9U3R - chain A; structure by electron microscopy, 3.23 A resolution.

== Chain A ==
Name: Adenylate cyclase type 9, Protein M2-1
From: Homo sapiens
Notes: EC 4.6.1.1
Reference sequence: chimeric construct of O60503, A0A1S5SHT2: residues 1-1353 from O60503 (ADCY9_HUMAN) positions 1-1353 (same numbers); residues 1366-1604 from A0A1S5SHT2 positions 197-435 (UniProt number = residue number - 1169)
Amino-acid sequence (1622 residues; row label = number of the first residue in the row):
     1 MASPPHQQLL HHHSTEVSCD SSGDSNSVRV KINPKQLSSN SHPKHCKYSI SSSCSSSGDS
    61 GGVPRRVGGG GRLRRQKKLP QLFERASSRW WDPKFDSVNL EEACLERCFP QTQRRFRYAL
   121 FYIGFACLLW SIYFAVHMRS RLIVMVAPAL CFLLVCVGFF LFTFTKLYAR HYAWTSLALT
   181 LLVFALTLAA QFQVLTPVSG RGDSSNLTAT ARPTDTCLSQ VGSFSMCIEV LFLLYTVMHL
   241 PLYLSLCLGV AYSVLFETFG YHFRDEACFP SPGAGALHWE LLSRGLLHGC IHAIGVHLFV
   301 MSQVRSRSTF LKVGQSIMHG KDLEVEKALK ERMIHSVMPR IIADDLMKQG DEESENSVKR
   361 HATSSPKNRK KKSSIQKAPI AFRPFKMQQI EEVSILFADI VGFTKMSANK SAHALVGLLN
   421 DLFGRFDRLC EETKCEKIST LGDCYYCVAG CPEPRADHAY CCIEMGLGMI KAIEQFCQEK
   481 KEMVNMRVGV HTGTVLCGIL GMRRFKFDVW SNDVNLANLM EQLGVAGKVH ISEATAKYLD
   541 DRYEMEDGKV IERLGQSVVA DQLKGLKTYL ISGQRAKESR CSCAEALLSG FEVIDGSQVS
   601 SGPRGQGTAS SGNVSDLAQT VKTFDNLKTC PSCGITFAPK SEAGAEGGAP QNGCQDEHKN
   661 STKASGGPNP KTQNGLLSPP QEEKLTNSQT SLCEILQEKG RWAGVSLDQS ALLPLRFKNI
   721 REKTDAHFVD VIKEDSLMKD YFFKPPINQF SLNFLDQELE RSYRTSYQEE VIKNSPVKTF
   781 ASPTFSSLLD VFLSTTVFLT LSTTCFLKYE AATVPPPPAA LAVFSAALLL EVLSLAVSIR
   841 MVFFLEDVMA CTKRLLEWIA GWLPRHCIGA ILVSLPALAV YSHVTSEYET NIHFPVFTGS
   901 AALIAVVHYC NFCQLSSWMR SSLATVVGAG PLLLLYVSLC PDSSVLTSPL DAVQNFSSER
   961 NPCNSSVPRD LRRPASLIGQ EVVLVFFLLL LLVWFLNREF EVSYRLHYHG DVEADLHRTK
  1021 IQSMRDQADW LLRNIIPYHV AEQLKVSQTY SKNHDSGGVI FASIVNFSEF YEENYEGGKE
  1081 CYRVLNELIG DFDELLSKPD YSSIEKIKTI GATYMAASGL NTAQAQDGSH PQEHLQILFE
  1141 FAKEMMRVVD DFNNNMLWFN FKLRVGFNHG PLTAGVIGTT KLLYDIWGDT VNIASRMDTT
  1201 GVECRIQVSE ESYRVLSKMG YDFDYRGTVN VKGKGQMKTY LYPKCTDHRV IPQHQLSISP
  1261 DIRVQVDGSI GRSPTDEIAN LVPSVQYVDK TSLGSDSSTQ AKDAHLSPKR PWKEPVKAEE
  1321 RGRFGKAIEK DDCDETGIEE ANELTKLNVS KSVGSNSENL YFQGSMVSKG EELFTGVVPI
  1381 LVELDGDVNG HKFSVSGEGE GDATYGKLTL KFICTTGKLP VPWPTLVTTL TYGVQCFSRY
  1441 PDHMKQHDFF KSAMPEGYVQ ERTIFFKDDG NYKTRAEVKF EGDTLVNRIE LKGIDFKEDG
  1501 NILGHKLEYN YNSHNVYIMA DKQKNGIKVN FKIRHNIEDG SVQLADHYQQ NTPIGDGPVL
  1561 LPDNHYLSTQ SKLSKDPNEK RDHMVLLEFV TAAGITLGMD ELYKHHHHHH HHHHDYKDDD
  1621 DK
Unresolved in the structure: 1-97, 195-214, 270-277, 346-385, 575-744, 811-814, 890-893, 938-976, 1073-1078, 1123-1129, 1243-1622
Construct notes: linker (1354-1365); expression tag (1605-1622)
Cystine bridges: C217-C268

== Summary ==
Chain A is Adenylate cyclase type 9, Protein M2-1 (Homo sapiens); the structure, Cryo-EM structure of human
AC9, was determined by electron microscopy, deposited together with 9U3P, 9U3Q, 9U3S, 9U3U and 9U3V.
